7A14 - chain A; structure by X-ray diffraction, 2.14 A resolution.

Chain A:
Molecule: Methionine aminopeptidase 2
From: Homo sapiens
Notes: EC 3.4.11.18
UniProtKB: P50579 (MAP2_HUMAN); residues 108-478 here = UniProt positions 108-478
Amino-acid sequence (371 residues; numbered 108 to 478; the number before each row is that of its first residue):
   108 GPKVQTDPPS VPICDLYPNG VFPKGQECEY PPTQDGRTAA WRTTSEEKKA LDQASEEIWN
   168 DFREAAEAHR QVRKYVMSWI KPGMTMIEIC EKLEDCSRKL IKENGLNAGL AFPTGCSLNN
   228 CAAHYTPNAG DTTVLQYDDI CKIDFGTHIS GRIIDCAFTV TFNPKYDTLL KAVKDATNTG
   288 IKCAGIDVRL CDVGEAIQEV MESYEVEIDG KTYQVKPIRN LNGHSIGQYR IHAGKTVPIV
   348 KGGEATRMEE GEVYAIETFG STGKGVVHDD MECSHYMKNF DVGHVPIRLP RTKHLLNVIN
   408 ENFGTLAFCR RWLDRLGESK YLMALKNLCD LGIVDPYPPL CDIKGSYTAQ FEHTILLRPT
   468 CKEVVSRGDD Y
Disordered / not traced: 108-109, 349-351
Disulfide bonds: Cys228-Cys448
Metal / ion sites: Mn2+ site 1: Asp251, Asp262, Glu459; Mn2+ site 2: Asp262, His331, Glu364, Glu459 (together with QVB)
Small-molecule neighbours: QVB (5-chloranyl-6-fluoranyl-3-(2-propan-2-yloxyphenyl)-1H-indole-2-carboxamide): Phe219, Pro220, His231, Asp262, Leu328, His331, Ile338, His339, Glu364, His382, Tyr383, Met384, Ala414, Tyr444, Leu447, Glu459
UniProt features mapped onto this chain:
  - binding site (substrate): His231, His339
  - binding site (a divalent metal cation): Asp251, Asp262, His331, Glu364, Glu459

Summary:
Chain A binds compound QVB. Asp251, Asp262 and Glu459 form the Mn2+ site 1. Asp262, His331, Glu364 and Glu459
coordinate Mn2+ site 2. UniProt lists substrate-binding residues His231 and His339 and 5 divalent metal
cation-binding residues.
Chain A is Methionine aminopeptidase 2 (Homo sapiens); the structure, Crystal structure of human methionine
aminopeptidase-2 in complex with an inhibitor gsk2218325a (compound 32), was determined by X-ray diffraction,
deposited together with 7A12, 7A13, 7A15 and 7A16.
